7K04 - chains 0 and 1 of the 11 polymer chains in the assembly; structure by electron microscopy, 9.25 A resolution (very low resolution: no residue pairs are listed; an interface is given only as per-side residue counts).

Chain 0:
Name: DNA repair helicase RAD3
Organism: Saccharomyces cerevisiae (strain ATCC 204508 / S288c)
Notes: EC 3.6.4.12
UniProtKB: P06839 (RAD3_YEAST); residues 1-778 here = UniProt positions 1-778
Amino-acid sequence (778 residues; row label = number of the first residue in the row):
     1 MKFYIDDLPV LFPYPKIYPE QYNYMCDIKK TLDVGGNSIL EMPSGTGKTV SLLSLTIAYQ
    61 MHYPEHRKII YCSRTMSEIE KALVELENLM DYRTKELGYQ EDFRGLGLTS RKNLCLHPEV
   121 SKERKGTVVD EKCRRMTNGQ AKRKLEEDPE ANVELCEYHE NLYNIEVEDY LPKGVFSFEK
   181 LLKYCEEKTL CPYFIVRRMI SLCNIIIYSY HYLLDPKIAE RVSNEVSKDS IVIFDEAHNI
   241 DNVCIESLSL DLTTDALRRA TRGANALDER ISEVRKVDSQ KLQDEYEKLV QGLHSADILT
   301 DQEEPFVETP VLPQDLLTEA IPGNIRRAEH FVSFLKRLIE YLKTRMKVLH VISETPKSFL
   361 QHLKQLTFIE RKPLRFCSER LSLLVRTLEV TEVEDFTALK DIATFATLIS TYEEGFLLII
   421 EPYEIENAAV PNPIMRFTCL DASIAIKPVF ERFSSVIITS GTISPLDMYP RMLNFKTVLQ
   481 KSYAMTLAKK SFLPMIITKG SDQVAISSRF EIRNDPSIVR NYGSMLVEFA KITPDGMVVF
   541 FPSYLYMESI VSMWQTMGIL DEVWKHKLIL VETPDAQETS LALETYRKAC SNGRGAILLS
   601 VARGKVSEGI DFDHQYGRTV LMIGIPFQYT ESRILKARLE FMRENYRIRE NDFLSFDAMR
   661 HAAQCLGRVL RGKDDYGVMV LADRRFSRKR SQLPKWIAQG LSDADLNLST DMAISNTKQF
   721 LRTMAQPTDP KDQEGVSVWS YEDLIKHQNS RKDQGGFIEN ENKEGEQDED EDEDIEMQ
Disordered / not traced: 755-778
UniProt features mapped onto this chain:
  - motif: Asp235 to His238 (DEAH box)
  - binding site (ATP): Met42 to Thr49
  - binding site ([4Fe-4S] cluster): Cys115, Cys133, Cys156, Cys191
  - mutagenesis: Lys48 (K48R/A: Loss of ATPase and DNA helicase activities but not ssDNA-binding or ATP-binding, impaired removal of pyrimidine dimers. Loss of RNA:DNA helicase. Extremely UV-sensitive), Arg111 (R111H: Intermediate level of UV-sensitivity), Cys115 (C115S: Extremely UV-sensitive), Glu236 (E236K: In rad3-1; abnormal sensitivity to UV irradiation, defective excision of damaged DNA bases ...), Gly461 (G461R: In rad3-2; abnormal sensitivity to UV irradiation, defective excision of damaged DNA bases)
Bound ions: 4Fe-4S cluster Fe: Cys115, Cys133, Cys156
Ligand contacts: 4Fe-4S cluster (SF4): Cys115, Leu116, His117, Val120, Cys133, Thr137, Cys156, Tyr158, Cys191, Tyr193, Phe194

Chain 1:
Name: General transcription and DNA repair factor IIH subunit TFB1
Organism: Saccharomyces cerevisiae (strain ATCC 204508 / S288c)
UniProtKB: P32776 (TFB1_YEAST); numbering as in UniProt (aligned over 2-642)
Amino-acid sequence (642 residues; each row starts with the number of its first residue):
     1 PSHSGAAIFE KVSGIIAINE DVSPAELTWR STDGDKVHTV VLSTIDKLQA TPASSEKMML
    61 RLIGKVDESK KRKDNEGNEV VPKPQRHMFS FNNRTVMDNI KMTLQQIISR YKDADIYEEK
   121 RRREESAQHT ETPMSSSSVT AGTPTPHLDT PQLNNGAPLI NTAKLDDSLS KEKLLTNLKL
   181 QQSLLKGNKV LMKVFQETVI NAGLPPSEFW STRIPLLRAF ALSTSQKVGP YNVLSTIKPV
   241 ASSENKVNVN LSREKILNIF ENYPIVKKAY TDNVPKNFKE PEFWARFFSS KLFRKLRGEK
   301 IMQNDRGDVI IDRYLTLDQE FDRKDDDMLL HPVKKIIDLD GNIQDDPVVR GNRPDFTMQP
   361 GVDINGNSDG TVDILKGMNR LSEKMIMALK NEYSRTNLQN KSNITNDEED EDNDERNELK
   421 IDDLNESYKT NYAIIHLKRN AHEKTTDNDA KSSADSIKNA DLKVSNQQML QQLSLVMDNL
   481 INKLDLNQVV PNNEVSNKIN KRVITAIKIN AKQAKHNNVN SALGSFVDNT SQANELEVKS
   541 TLPIDLLESC RMLHTTCCEF LKHFYIHFQS GEQKQASTVK KLYNHLKDCI EKLNELFQDV
   601 LNGDGESMSN TCTAYLKPVL NSITLATHKY DEYFNEYNNN SN
Disordered / not traced: 121-167, 356-367, 394-464, 520-536, 568-572, 640-642
Construct notes: insertion (1)
UniProt features mapped onto this chain:
  - modified residue: Thr150 (Phosphothreonine)

Chain 0 / chain 1 interface:
At this resolution (9 A) residue pairs are not listed: 47 residues of chain 0 and 36 of chain 1 lie at the interface.

In short:
47 residues of chain 0 and 36 residues of chain 1 are in contact. Ligands of chain 0: 4Fe-4S cluster. Curated
annotation (UniProt) lists 8 ATP-binding residues, 4 [4Fe-4S] cluster-binding residues and 5 mutagenesis sites
on chain 0.
Chain 0 is DNA repair helicase RAD3 and chain 1 is General transcription and DNA repair factor IIH subunit
TFB1, both from Saccharomyces cerevisiae (strain ATCC 204508 / S288c); the structure, Structure of
TFIIH/Rad4-Rad23-Rad33/DNA in DNA opening, was determined by electron microscopy, deposited together with 7K01
and 7M2U.
